3LI2 - chain A; structure by X-ray diffraction, 2.20 A resolution.

[Chain A]
Molecule: Ferrichrome ABC transporter lipoprotein
Organism: Staphylococcus aureus subsp. aureus
Reference sequence: A6QJ18 (A6QJ18_STAAE); residues 39-327 here correspond to UniProt positions 38-326 (UniProt number = residue number - 1)
Chain sequence (296 residues; each row starts with the number of its first residue):
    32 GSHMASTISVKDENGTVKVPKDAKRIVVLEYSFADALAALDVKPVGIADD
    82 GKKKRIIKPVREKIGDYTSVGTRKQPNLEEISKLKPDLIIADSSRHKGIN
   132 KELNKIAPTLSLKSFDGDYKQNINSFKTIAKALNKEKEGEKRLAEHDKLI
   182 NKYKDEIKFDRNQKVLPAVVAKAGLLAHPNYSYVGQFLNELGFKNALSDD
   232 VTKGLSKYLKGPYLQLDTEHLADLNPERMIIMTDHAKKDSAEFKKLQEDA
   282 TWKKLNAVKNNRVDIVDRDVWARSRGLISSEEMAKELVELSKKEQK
Not modelled in the structure: 32-35, 324-327
Differences from the reference sequence: expression tag (32-38)
Bound ions: Zn2+ site 1: Asp248, His251; Zn2+ site 2 near Asp254 (its only coordinating residue here); Zn2+ site 3 near His266 (its only coordinating residue here); Zn2+ site 4: His266, Asp270
Ligand contacts: Staphyloferrin A (SF8; (2R)-2-(2-{[(1R)-1-carboxy-4-{[(3S)-3,4-dicarboxy-3-hydroxybutanoyl]amino}butyl]amino}-2-oxoethyl)-2-hydroxybutanedioic acid): Glu61, Arg86, Arg104, Lys105, Arg126, Phe146, Val200, Ala202, Lys203, Leu207, His209, Tyr239, Tyr244, Arg299, Ala303, Arg304, Arg306
What the authors report for this chain:
  - binding site for Staphyloferrin A: Arg86, Arg104, Arg126, Lys203, His209, Tyr239, Arg299, Arg304, Arg306
  - conformationally variable residues (helix shift, loop rearrangement): Val201 to Ala208, Leu228 to Glu258, Asp265 to Ser271
  - contacts within the chain: Phe146-Leu240 (hydrophobic contact), Pro243-Tyr244 (hydrophobic contact), Phe146-Tyr244 (hydrogen bond), Arg173-Glu312 (hydrogen bond)
  - Zn2+ coordination: His251, Asp254, His266

[In short]
Bound to chain A: Staphyloferrin A. The Zn2+ site 4 is built by His266 and Asp270. Asp248 and His251 form the
Zn2+ site 1. The paper reports a binding site for Staphyloferrin A at Arg86, Arg104 and Arg126 among others;
Zn2+ coordination by His251, Asp254 and His266.
Chain A is Ferrichrome ABC transporter lipoprotein (Staphylococcus aureus subsp. aureus); the structure,
Closed Conformation of HtsA Complexed with Staphyloferrin A, was determined by X-ray diffraction together with
3LHS from the same study.
